PDB entry 3SHV | X-ray diffraction, 2.10 A resolution | chains A and C

# Chain A
Name: Microcephalin
From: Homo sapiens
Reference sequence: Q8NEM0 (MCPH1_HUMAN); residue numbers follow UniProt; this construct covers 639-835
Chain sequence (206 residues; numbered 630 to 835; the number before each row is that of its first residue):
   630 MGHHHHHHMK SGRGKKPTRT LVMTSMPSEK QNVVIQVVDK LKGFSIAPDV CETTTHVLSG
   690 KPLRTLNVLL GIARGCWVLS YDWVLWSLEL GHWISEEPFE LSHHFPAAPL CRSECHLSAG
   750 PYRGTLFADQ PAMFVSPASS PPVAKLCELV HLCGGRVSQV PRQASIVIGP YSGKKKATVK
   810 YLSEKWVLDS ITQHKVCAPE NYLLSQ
Disordered / not traced: 630-644, 834-835
Construct notes: expression tag (630-638)

# Chain C
Name: Histone H2A.x
Notes: fragment: residues in UNP 134-143
Reference sequence: P16104 (H2AX_HUMAN); residues 133-142 here correspond to UniProt positions 134-143 (UniProt number = residue number + 1)
Chain sequence (10 residues; numbered 133 to 142; the number before each row is that of its first residue):
   133 KKATQASQEY
Disordered / not traced: 133-136
Modified residues: Ser-139 (phosphoserine; SEP)
Swiss-Prot annotation at these positions:
  - motif: Ser-139, Gln-140 ([ST]-Q motif)
  - modified residue: Ser-139 (Phosphoserine), Tyr-142 (Phosphotyrosine)
  - cross-link: Lys-134 (Glycyl lysine isopeptide (Lys-Gly) (interchain with G-Cter in SUMO2))

# Chain A / chain C interface
Residue-residue contacts (14; chain A residue first):
  Met-652(A) / Ser-139(C)
  Thr-653(A) / Ser-139(C)
  Ser-654(A) / Ser-139(C)
  Leu-692(A) / Glu-141(C)
  Arg-693(A) / Glu-141(C)
  Arg-693(A) / Tyr-142(C)  hydrogen bond (side chain-backbone)
  Thr-694(A) / Ser-139(C)
  Thr-694(A) / Gln-140(C)
  Leu-695(A) / Tyr-142(C)
  Asn-696(A) / Ser-139(C)
  Ser-769(A) / Tyr-142(C)
  Pro-770(A) / Tyr-142(C)
  Lys-814(A) / Tyr-142(C)
  Leu-817(A) / Tyr-142(C)  hydrophobic
Other interface residues (no listed pair), chain A (16 interface residues in all): Met-655, Pro-677, Leu-698, Pro-771

# In short
Chain A and chain C form an interface of 16 and 4 residues respectively, with 1 hydrogen bond. The
hydrogen-bonded pair is Arg-693(A)/Tyr-142(C).
Here chain A is Microcephalin (Homo sapiens) and chain C is Histone H2A.x. Entry 3SHV (Crystal structure of
human MCPH1 tandem BRCT domains-gamma H2AX complex) was determined by X-ray diffraction (same publication as
3SHT).
